Entry 8TMI (electron microscopy, 3.30 A resolution); this record covers chains G and A of the 9 polymer chains in the assembly.

Chain G:
Name: sAB C18 Light Chain
Organism: Homo sapiens
Sequence (215 residues; numbered 1 to 215; the number before each row is that of its first residue):
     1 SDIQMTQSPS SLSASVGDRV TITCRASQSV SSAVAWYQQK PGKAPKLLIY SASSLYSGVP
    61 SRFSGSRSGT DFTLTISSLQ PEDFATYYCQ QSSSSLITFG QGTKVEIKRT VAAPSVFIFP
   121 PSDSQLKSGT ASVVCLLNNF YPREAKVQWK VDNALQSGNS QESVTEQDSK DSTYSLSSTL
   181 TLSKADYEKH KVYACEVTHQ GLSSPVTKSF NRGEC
Disordered / not traced: 1, 108-215
Disulfides: Cys24-Cys89

Chain A:
Name: Cobalt/magnesium transport protein CorA
Organism: Thermotoga maritima
Reference sequence: Q9WZ31 (CORA_THEMA); residue numbers follow UniProt; this construct covers 1-351
Sequence (373 residues; row label = number of the first residue in the row; numbers below 1 keep their minus sign (Met-21 is residue -21)):
   -21 MGSSHHHHHH SSGRENLYFQ GHMEEKRLSA KKGLPPGTLV YTGKYREDFE IEVMNYSIEE
    39 FREFKTTDVE SVLPFRDSST PTWINITGIH RTDVVQRVGE FFGIHPLVLE DILNVHQRPK
    99 VEFFENYVFI VLKMFTYDKN LHELESEQVS LILTKNCVLM FQEKIGDVFD PVRERIRYNR
   159 GIIRKKRADY LLYSLIDALV DDYFVLLEKI DDEIDVLEEE VLERPEKETV QRTHQLKRNL
   219 VELRKTIWPL REVLSSLYRD VPPLIEKETV PYFRDVYDHT IQIADTVETF RDIVSGLLDV
   279 YLSSVSNKTN EVMKVLTIIA TIFMPLTFIA GIYGMNFEYM PELRWKWGYP VVLAVMGVIA
   339 VIMVVYFKKK KWL
Disordered / not traced: -21 to 15, 351
Differences from the reference sequence: initiating methionine (-21); expression tag (-20 to 0)
Curated features (UniProtKB/Swiss-Prot):
  - motif: Gly312 to Asn314 (Probable selectivity filter)
  - site: Asn288 (Essential for ion permeation), Leu294 (Important for closing the ion permeation pathway in the closed state), Thr295 (Threonine that confers selectivity for Co(2+) transport)
  - mutagenesis: Asp89 (D89F/K: Decreases ion transport), Asp253 (D253K: Increases protein stability. Decreases ion transport), Leu280 (L280A: Decreases ion transport), Asn288 (N288L: Abolishes Co(2+) uptake), Met291 (M291A: No effect on ion transport), Leu294 (L294A/V: Increases ion transport by suppression of an obstruction in the transmembrane ion permeation pathway), Thr295 (T295L: Strongly reduces Co(2+) uptake. Abolishes Co(2+) uptake; when associated with L-299; T295M: Strongly reduces Co(2+) uptake ...), Thr299 (T299L: Reduces Co(2+) uptake. Abolishes Co(2+) uptake; when associated with L-295; T299M: No effect on Co(2+) uptake; T299S: Abolishes Co(2+) uptake), Pro303 (P303A/G/I: Increases ion transport by suppression of a kink in the transmembrane ion permeation pathway), Thr305 (T305L: Abolishes Co(2+) uptake), Ile310 (I310A: Increases ion transport), Tyr311 (Y311A: Abolishes pentamerization. Abolishes ion transport; Y311F: No effect on pentamerization. No effect on ion transport), 7 further mutagenesis entries in UniProt

Interface between chain G and chain A:
Contacting residue pairs - 11 pairs, chain G then chain A:
  Ser29(G) - Glu186(A)
  Ser29(G) - Asp190(A)  hydrogen bond
  Ser31(G) - Asp189(A)  hydrogen bond
  Arg67(G) - Asp189(A)  salt bridge
  Arg67(G) - Asp190(A)  salt bridge
  Arg67(G) - Asp193(A)  salt bridge
  Ser68(G) - Asp193(A)
  Ser68(G) - Glu197(A)
  Gly69(G) - Asp193(A)  hydrogen bond (backbone-side chain)
  Gly69(G) - Val194(A)
  Thr70(G) - Asp190(A)
Interface residues without a listed pair, chain G (7 interface residues in all): Val30
Interface residues without a listed pair, chain A (7 interface residues in all): Lys117

In short:
The chain G/chain A interface involves 7 residues from each chain; the contacts include 3 hydrogen bonds and 3
salt bridges. Polar pairs include Arg67(G)-Asp189(A), Arg67(G)-Asp190(A) and Arg67(G)-Asp193(A). Curated
annotation (UniProt) lists 19 mutagenesis sites on chain A.
Chain G is sAB C18 Light Chain (Homo sapiens) and chain A is Cobalt/magnesium transport protein CorA
(Thermotoga maritima); the structure, Cryo-EM structure of CorA in complex with conformation-specific
synthetic antibody C18 and 100 uM MgCl2, State ..., was determined by electron microscopy.
